PDB entry 2JAZ | X-ray diffraction, 2.03 A resolution | chains A and C of the 4 polymer chains in the assembly

[Chain A (and C)]
Name: Colicin E7 immunity protein
Source organism: Escherichia coli
Notes: EC 3.1.-.-; chain C of this document is another copy of the same molecule, construct and numbering; everything in this record applies to it too
Reference sequence: Q03708 (IMM7_ECOLI); residues 1-87 here = UniProt positions 1-87
Chain sequence (87 residues; each row starts with the number of its first residue):
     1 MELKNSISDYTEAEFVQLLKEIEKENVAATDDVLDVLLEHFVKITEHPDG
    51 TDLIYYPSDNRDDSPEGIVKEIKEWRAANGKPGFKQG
Unresolved in the structure: 1

[Chain A / chain C interface]
Pairs across the interface (13; chain A residue first):
  Val-16(A) with Val-27(C), hydrophobic
  Gln-17(A) with Val-27(C)
  Lys-20(A) with Glu-23(C), salt bridge; Lys-24(C); Val-27(C)
  Glu-21(A) with Lys-24(C), salt bridge
  Glu-23(A) with Lys-20(C), salt bridge; Glu-23(C)
  Lys-24(A) with Glu-21(C), salt bridge
  Val-27(A) with Val-16(C), hydrophobic; Gln-17(C), hydrogen bond (backbone-side chain); Lys-20(C)
  Ala-28(A) with Gln-17(C)
Also at the interface, not in a pair above, chain A (9 interface residues in all): Ala-29
Also at the interface, not in a pair above, chain C (8 interface residues in all): Ala-28

[Overview]
9 residues of chain A face 8 of chain C across their interface; the contacts include 1 hydrogen bond and 4
salt bridges. Polar pairs include Lys-20(A)/Glu-23(C), Glu-21(A)/Lys-24(C) and Val-27(A)/Gln-17(C).
Chain A and chain C are both Colicin E7 immunity protein (Escherichia coli); the structure, Crystal structure
of the mutant N560D of the nuclease domain of COLE7 in complex with IM7, was determined by X-ray diffraction
(same publication as 2JB0 and 2JBG).
